4Y4Y - chains B and I of the 30 polymer chains in the assembly; structure by X-ray diffraction, 3.00 A resolution.

Chain B (and I):
Protein: Immunoglobulin G-binding protein A, Coat protein
Source organism: Staphylococcus aureus
Notes: chain I of this document is another copy of the same molecule, construct and numbering; everything in this record applies to it too
UniProt: chimeric construct of P02976, Q9EB06: residues 5-58 from P02976 (SPA_STAA8) positions 158-211 (UniProt number = residue number + 153); residues 66-268 from Q9EB06 positions 66-268 (same numbers)
Amino-acid sequence (282 residues; each row starts with the number of its first residue; numbers below 1 keep their minus sign (Met-13 is residue -13)):
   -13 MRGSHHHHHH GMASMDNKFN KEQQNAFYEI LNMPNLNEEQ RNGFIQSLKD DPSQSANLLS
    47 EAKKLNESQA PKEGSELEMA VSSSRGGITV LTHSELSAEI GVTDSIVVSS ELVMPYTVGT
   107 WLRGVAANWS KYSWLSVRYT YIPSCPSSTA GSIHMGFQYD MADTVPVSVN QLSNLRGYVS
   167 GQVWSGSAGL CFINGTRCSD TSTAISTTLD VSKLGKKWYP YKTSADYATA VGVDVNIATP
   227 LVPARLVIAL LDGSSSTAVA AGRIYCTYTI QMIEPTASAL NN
Not modelled in the structure: -13 to 72, 264-268
Construct notes: expression tag (-13 to 4); linker (59-65)
Disulfide bonds: Cys177-Cys184

Interface between chain B and chain I:
Residue-residue contacts (17; chain B residue first):
  Thr75(B) - Thr75(I)
  Thr75(B) - Val76(I)
  Thr75(B) - Leu77(I)
  Val76(B) - Thr75(I)
  Leu77(B) - Thr75(I)
  His79(B) - Pro261(I)
  Trp107(B) - Asn114(I)  hydrogen bond (side chain-backbone)
  Trp107(B) - Trp115(I)  hydrophobic
  Trp107(B) - Pro261(I)  hydrophobic
  Trp107(B) - Thr262(I)  hydrogen bond (side chain-backbone)
  Val111(B) - Asn114(I)
  Asn114(B) - Trp107(I)  hydrogen bond (backbone-side chain)
  Asn114(B) - Val111(I)
  Trp115(B) - Trp107(I)  hydrophobic
  Pro261(B) - His79(I)
  Pro261(B) - Trp107(I)  hydrophobic
  Thr262(B) - Trp107(I)  hydrogen bond (backbone-side chain)

In short:
Chain B and chain I each contribute 10 residues to their interface; the contacts include 4 hydrogen bonds.
Polar pairs include Trp107(B)-Asn114(I) and Trp107(B)-Thr262(I).
Both chains are Immunoglobulin G-binding protein A, Coat protein (Staphylococcus aureus). Entry 4Y4Y (T=1
capsid structure of SeMV Ndel65CP fused with B-domain of S. aureus protein SpA at the ...) was determined by
X-ray diffraction, deposited together with 4Y5Z.
